9JFF - chain A; structure by X-ray diffraction, 2.15 A resolution.

== Chain A ==
Molecule: threonine-phosphate decarboxylase
Organism: Rhizobium meliloti
Notes: EC 4.1.1.81
UniProt: A0A499W357 (A0A499W357_RHIML); numbering as in UniProt (aligned over 1-333)
Sequence (341 residues; numbered 1 to 341; the number before each row is that of its first residue):
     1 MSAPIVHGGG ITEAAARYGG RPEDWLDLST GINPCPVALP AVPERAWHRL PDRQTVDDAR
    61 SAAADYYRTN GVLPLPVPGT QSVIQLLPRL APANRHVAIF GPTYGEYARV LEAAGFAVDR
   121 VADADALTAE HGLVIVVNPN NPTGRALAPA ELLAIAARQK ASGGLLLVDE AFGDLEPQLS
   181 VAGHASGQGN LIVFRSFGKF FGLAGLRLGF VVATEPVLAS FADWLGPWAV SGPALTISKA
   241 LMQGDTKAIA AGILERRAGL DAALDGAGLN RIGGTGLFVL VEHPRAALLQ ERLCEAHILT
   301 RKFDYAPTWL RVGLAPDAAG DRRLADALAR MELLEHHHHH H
Not modelled in the structure: 1-2, 336-341
Sequence notes: expression tag (334-341)
Ion coordination: Na+ near S231 (its only coordinating residue here)
Ligand contacts: 33P ({3-[(3-hydroxy-2-methyl-5-phosphonooxymethyl-pyridin-4-ylmethyl)-amino]-2-methyl-propyl}-phosphonic acid): H7, G8, S29, T30, L50, G79, T80, Q81, I84, Y104, Y107, V137, N141, D169, A171, F172, S196, K199, R207, L208, W228, R301, R311

== Summary ==
Ligands of chain A: compound 33P.
Chain A is threonine-phosphate decarboxylase (Rhizobium meliloti); the structure, Crystal structure of
L-threonine-O-3-phosphate decarboxylase CobC in complex with reaction intermediate, was determined by X-ray
diffraction, deposited together with 9JFB.
